8IYK - chains A and a of the 42 polymer chains in the assembly; structure by electron microscopy, 2.95 A resolution.

Chain A (and a):
Molecule: Tail tube protein
Organism: Escherichia phage lambda
Notes: chain a of this document is another copy of the same molecule, construct and numbering; everything in this record applies to it too
Reference sequence: P03733 (TUBE_LAMBD); residues 1-246 here = UniProt positions 1-246
Chain sequence (246 residues; each row starts with the number of its first residue):
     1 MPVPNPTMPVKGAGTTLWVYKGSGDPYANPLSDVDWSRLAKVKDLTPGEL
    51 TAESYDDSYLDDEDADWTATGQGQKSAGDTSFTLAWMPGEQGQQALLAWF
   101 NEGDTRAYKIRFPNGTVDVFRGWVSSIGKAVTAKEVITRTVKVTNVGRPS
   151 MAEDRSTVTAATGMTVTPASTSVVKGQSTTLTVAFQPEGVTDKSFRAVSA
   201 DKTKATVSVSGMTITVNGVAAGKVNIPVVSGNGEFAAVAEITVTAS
Not modelled in the structure: 1-2

Interface between chain A and chain a:
Contacting residue pairs (98; chain A residue first):
  Gln74(A) with Ala65(a), hydrogen bond (side chain-backbone); Asp66(a); Trp67(a); Thr68(a)
  Lys75(A) with Asp66(a), hydrogen bond (backbone-backbone); Trp67(a)
  Ser76(A) with Trp67(a); Thr68(a)
  Ala77(A) with Trp67(a), hydrophobic
  Trp86(A) with Pro9(a); Phe112(a), hydrophobic; Asn114(a); Thr116(a); Glu153(a)
  Met87(A) with Pro6(a); Thr7(a); Met8(a); Pro9(a)
  Pro88(A) with Pro6(a); Asn114(a); Glu153(a)
  Gly89(A) with Pro6(a), hydrogen bond (backbone-backbone); Thr7(a)
  Gln91(A) with Asp192(a), hydrogen bond (side chain-backbone)
  Gln93(A) with Glu153(a)
  Gln94(A) with Ser156(a), hydrogen bond; Val158(a)
  Leu97(A) with Met151(a), hydrophobic; Glu153(a)
  Phe100(A) with Leu50(a), hydrophobic; Gln72(a); Lys75(a)
  Asn101(A) with Lys75(a), hydrogen bond (backbone-side chain); Arg148(a), hydrogen bond
  Glu102(A) with Gln72(a)
  Gly103(A) with Gln72(a), hydrogen bond (backbone-side chain)
  Trp123(A) with Ala52(a); Glu53(a); Ser54(a); Thr70(a), hydrogen bond (side chain-backbone); Gly71(a); Gln72(a)
  Val124(A) with Gln72(a), hydrogen bond (backbone-side chain)
  Ser125(A) with Thr51(a); Ala52(a), hydrogen bond (backbone-backbone)
  Ser126(A) with Leu50(a); Thr51(a)
  Ile127(A) with Glu49(a); Leu50(a), hydrogen bond (backbone-backbone)
  Lys129(A) with Pro47(a); Phe112(a); Asp118(a), salt bridge
  Val131(A) with Thr15(a); Leu45(a); Pro47(a), hydrophobic; Phe112(a), hydrophobic
  Thr132(A) with Lys11(a); Gly12(a)
  Lys134(A) with Lys11(a)
  Glu135(A) with Lys11(a), hydrogen bond (backbone-backbone)
  Val136(A) with Pro9(a), hydrophobic; Val10(a)
  Ile137(A) with Val10(a), hydrogen bond (backbone-backbone); Gly12(a); Phe112(a), hydrophobic
  Arg139(A) with Glu153(a), salt bridge
  Val146(A) with Thr70(a)
  Gly147(A) with Trp67(a); Thr68(a), hydrogen bond (backbone-backbone)
  Arg148(A) with Trp67(a)
  Pro149(A) with Trp67(a)
  Arg196(A) with Arg196(a); Val229(a)
  Val198(A) with Val229(a), hydrophobic; Gly233(a); Phe235(a); Ala236(a)
  Ser199(A) with Ala236(a)
  Ala200(A) with Ala236(a); Ala237(a), hydrophobic; Val238(a)
  Pro227(A) with Pro227(a), hydrophobic; Ala236(a), hydrophobic; Val238(a)
  Val229(A) with Arg196(a); Val229(a), hydrophobic
  Asn232(A) with Arg196(a), hydrogen bond (backbone-side chain)
  Gly233(A) with Arg196(a), hydrogen bond (backbone-side chain)
  Phe235(A) with Lys202(a)
  Ala236(A) with Val198(a), hydrophobic; Ser199(a); Ala200(a); Lys202(a), hydrogen bond (backbone-side chain); Pro227(a), hydrophobic
  Ala237(A) with Ala200(a), hydrophobic
  Val238(A) with Asn225(a); Pro227(a); Val238(a), hydrophobic
Also at the interface, not in a pair above, chain A (55 interface residues in all): Lys21, Leu50, Gly73, Ala85, Gly128, Ala133, Thr144, Asn145, Asn225, Glu234
Also at the interface, not in a pair above, chain a (53 interface residues in all): Ala13, Ala152, Lys193, Gly231, Asn232, Glu234

In short:
Chain A and chain a form an interface of 55 and 53 residues respectively, with 18 hydrogen bonds and 2 salt
bridges. Polar contacts include Lys129(A)-Asp118(a), Arg139(A)-Glu153(a) and Gln74(A)-Ala65(a).
Both chains are Tail tube protein (Escherichia phage lambda). Entry 8IYK (Tail tip conformation 1 of phage
lambda tail) was determined by electron microscopy (same publication as 8IYD, 8IYL, 8JVM and 8KGE).
